Entry 6YWV (electron microscopy, 3.03 A resolution); this record covers chains A and C of the 43 polymer chains in the assembly.

== Chain A ==
Molecule: 23 S rRNA
From: Neurospora crassa OR74A
Sequence (3464 nucleotides; each row starts with the number of its first residue; note: 28 numbers in that range are skipped by the numbering (no residue carries them; nothing is unmodelled there); a row labelled like 1655A-1655Z holds insertion residues (1655A, then the next letters in order)):
     1 AAAUGUAAUG GAUAUAAAGC UUAUGUUUAU AUAUAUAGAC AUAUAUAAGU AUAUAAAGAG
    61 ACUACUACCA AUAGCUACAC UAUGUAUUAA GGAGAGUAUA ACUUAAUUUA UGUUUAUGAU
   121 UUUAUCAUAC CCCUAAAAAU GACACCGAGG AGCAAGGGUC GGGUUAGCAU CCUGGUUCGU
   181 ACACCUUGGU GACCUAGGCU AGUACCAGGU CCCCCUCUAA GGGACUUGUC CCCCUCUAAG
   241 GGACUUGCGU CGGUCCUAUC CUAGGCCGAA UAGGUGAAUA AAUACUUACG GACGGCCUUG
   301 GUCUGUCCUA GAGGUUAUCA ACAUAUGAAC UCUUAGAGAA AUUACUUAAU AAACGAAGUG
   361 AAUUGAAAUA UCUUAUUAAC UUCAGGAAAA GAAAUCAAAC GAGAUUCUAU GAUUAGUGUG
   421 AACGAAAAUA GAGCAGCCUA UUAAAAUAAG UAAAAUGGCU UUAAAGCUGU UUGAAUAUUG
   481 UGGGGAACCU UCCUCAAAGG CUAAAUAUAA UACAUGAGUU ACAGAGAAAA GUACCGUGAG
   541 GGAAAGCUUU GAAAUAGUAG UUUUAUAAGC AGCUCAAGCA AUAAGAAAGC GAGAGCGUAC
   601 CUUUUGCAUA AUGGGUCACC AAGUUAAUUU UAGAUGCGAG CGAAUUUAUU UAUGUUUUUA
   661 CUGAUUAAAC AAUAUAAUGA AUCAUAAUUA UUUUUGUAAC GAGUAUUAGU AUUAAAUCUU
   721 AAUUUAAUAU UAGUAUAAGU UUUCAGUAUG GCGGCUACAU AGCAUAAUCU AUGCAGCCAG
   781 CCAAUAAUUG GAUUUCCAAU CCAAUUUCGG UAAUAAAUAG AUGUGCAUAG UUAAACCGAU
   841 CAUUAAAAUA AUGAAUAGUG UCUAAAGUUA GACCCGAAGC CUGGUGAUCU UACUAUAGUC
   901 AGGACUAUAA AGGUCCGAAC GGGUUAUCGU UGCAAAGAUA UCCGAAGAAC UAUGGUAAGC
   961 GAGUGAAAGA CAACACUGAC UAGGAUAGCU GGUUUUCUGC GAAACCUAUA AUAGUAGGCA
  1021 AUUUAAGUAA CAUCUUAGUA GGUACAGAAC UUAAUCUCAG ACAAGAUGUA GAUUUUCAUA
  1081 CCUAUGUUUA GGUAUGAAAU GCAUUUUUUU UUGUAUACAU CGGGGGAUCG UGAAGAUUUU
  1141 AUCGGUGAGU AUGUAGACUC GGAAUGACAA AGAUGAAUCU UGAAUAAUCA GACAUAGAAU
  1201 GAUAAGGUUG UAUGUCAAAA GGGAAACAGC CCAGAACAAG AGUUAAGGUU CCAAAAUUAU
  1261 UAUUAAGUGA AAUAAAGAAA GUUUUUAUAU AAGUCGACAA GAAGAUGGGC UUGGAAGCAG
  1321 CCAUAAUUUA AAGAUCUCGU AACAGAGCAC UUGUUAAAUC UUAAAAGCAU CGAAAAUUUA
  1381 ACGGAUCUAA AUAAUAUACC GAAACCUUGU CCAUAUGUAA CAUUAGUAAU AAUAUGCUAU
  1441 UAAUGUUAUU UGAUGGGGUA GCAGAACGUU GAGUGAAUCU UAGAUUUUUU UUUUAUAACU
  1501 AAAUAUAGAU GAUAACUCAA GUGAGAAUGG UGACAUGAGU AACAAAAAAG AGUUUAAGGU
  1561 ACCUAAAAGG UAUCUUAGAG UCUCGCCUAA AGCUUAUGGC UACGUCAAGU AACGGCCUCU
  1621 AAGUUUAUAA UCUGAAGAUU AUGACGAUGA GAAAA
1655A-1655Z UAACGCGCAGAAGUGCGCUGCUUUGA
1656A-1656B UA
  1676 CUU
  1687 AUGGUACCAA CAUUUAAAAG UGAAAAUUGU GCAGGAAGGA UCAGUAUCCU UUCAUUCUUA
  1747 UGUGGGGGAG UGGACAAAAC UGAACAGAGU GUAUCUGAAC ACAGAUGAGU CCACACCCCC
  1807 CCCCAUGUAA UGAAUGAAUG ACAAACCGUA CCUAGAAUCU GAAACAAGUA AGCUAGUAGA
  1867 GAAUACGAAG GCGUGAAUGA GAUAACAAUC AUAAAGGAAC UCGGCAAACU AACUACCGUA
  1927 ACUUAGGGAU AAGGAGAGCU CAUUAGUCUC GAUUAAUACG AGUAAAAAGG AAGAAGCAUG
  1987 GAAUAUUGUU GUACGACUGU UUAAUUAAAA CAAAGCACUU UGCAAAAAGA CGAUAAGUCU
  2047 AAGUAUUGAG UGUGAUUUCU GCCCGAUGCC GGCUGGUUAA CGAAUUUUCU AAAUUGAAAA
  2107 AAAAUUUGGU UUCAGAGGAA CCCCCGGUUA AUGGCGGCCU UAGCGUGAGG GUCCUAAGGU
  2167 AGCGAAAUGC CUUGGCCGUU AAAUGCGGUC UUGCAUGAAU GAUGUAACGA UACAACAGCU
  2227 GUCUCUAUGA UUGACUCAGU GAAAUUGGAA UAACUGUGCA GAUACAGUUU ACCUCUAGUU
  2287 AGACGAGAAG ACCCUAUGCA GCUUUACUGU UACUAAUUAU UGAAUACGAU UCUGAAAAUU
  2347 UCCAGUGUAA AAGGUAAUCG AUAAGAUAUA AUUGAAACAC CUUUAUUUUU CUAUCGUAUU
  2407 AUUAAACCUU AAAUUAAGGA ACAAUUGUUA GAAGACAGUU UAUGCGGGGC ACAGGCCCCA
  2467 UAAAGAGUAA AUGGGUGUGU CUAAAAUUUA UAAAUUUAUG UUUGCAAUUU UUUAUAGUGA
  2527 UUAUAUAUCA AAUCAUCUUU AUGCUAUUCA UAGAGUGUAU UUAUUAUAUU CCUUGGGUAC
  2587 AGUAUAAAAA UUAUAUAUGU AUUAAUUUAC AUAUAUUUUU UCUAAGAAAU UAGGUAAGAU
  2647 UUUGUUUAUA GAGAAAUUAG AUGUAAAAAA AAAAUCUUAU GAGGGCGGUA UUUAAUAAUC
  2707 CGCUUCUAAU AUUUUUUUGU AGUUAUUAUU AUAAAUUUAA UAAUAAUCAU GUUUAUUACU
  2767 UAAAAAGCUU AAUGGCUUAA UCUUGCCUUA CUGUUUGAUU AACAACAAAU CUUACAGUCG
  2827 CGUAAGCGGG GCAUAGGAUC ACAAGAUACA AAAAGGAAAG AUCUUGGAUU UUUGGAAAAG
  2887 CUACGCUAGG GAUAACAGGC UAAUUUGCGC AAGAGUGUAC AAAAUGAGUG CGCGGUUUGG
  2947 CACCUCGAUG UCGGCUUGAC UAAUCCUCAU GGAUGCAGAA ACUAUGUAGG GUACGACUGU
  3007 UCGUCGAUUA AAAAGUUACA UGAGCUGGGU UAAAUACGUC GUGAGACAGU AUGGUUUCUA
  3067 UCUUCUAGAG GGAAUUAGAA UAUAAUAAGG AUUAACCUUU GUACGAAAGG AACAUGGGGU
  3127 ACUAUUGUUA UACCUAGUUG UAUAACAGUU UUAUUAACCU CUGGUUUACC UGUUGUUUAU
  3187 GUGCCUUAUA UUAAUUUCAU GUGUGAUGCU CCGCAAGGAU AUUACAGGGA UGUUACCGUC
  3247 ACUUGAGUAA AUACAAUAGC AUAAGCAUGG CAGGAAAGCU AAGUUAGUCA AAAAUAAGUG
  3307 CUGAAAGCAU AUAGGCACGA AAUUUACCUU AAGAUAUUUC UUAAAUAUAC GUAAGAAAAU
  3367 AUUACGUUAA UAGGCUUAGU UUGUAAUAAU CUAGAGAUUU UAAGGAACUA AGUACUAAUU
  3427 UUAUAAAAAA CUGAAUGAUU AAUAUAUCUU ACAUUUUC
Unresolved in the structure: 1-4, 35-40, 121-309, 646-817, 1084-1089, 1126-1138, 1433-1437, 1655A-1655Z, 1656A-1656B, 1687, 1728-1828, 1918-1919, 1943-1980, 2066-2207, 2336-2398, 2449-2459, 2493-2504, 2525-2528, 2557-2579, 2599-2628, 2695-2703, 2738-2743, 3138-3147, 3194-3231, 3391-3407, 3460-3464
Metal / ion sites: Mg2+ site 1 near A105 (its only coordinating residue here); Mg2+ site 2 near A328 (its only coordinating residue here); Mg2+ site 3 near A335 (its only coordinating residue here); Mg2+ site 4: A335, G336; K+ site 1 near A367 (its only coordinating residue here); Mg2+ site 5 near G411 (its only coordinating residue here); K+ site 2 near A415 (its only coordinating residue here); Mg2+ site 6: A453, G466; Mg2+ site 7 near A453 (its only coordinating residue here); K+ site 3 near A465 (its only coordinating residue here); Mg2+ site 8: A486, A2859; Mg2+ site 9 near A497 (its only coordinating residue here); 99 more Mg2+ sites not listed; 19 more K+ sites not listed
Small-molecule neighbours:
  - NAD (nicotinamide-adenine-dinucleotide): A2755, G2757, U2759, U2760
  - spermine (SPM): U1249, U1250, C1251, A1270, A1271, C1382, G1383, G1384, A1385, U1392

== Chain C ==
Name: 60S ribosomal protein L3
From: Neurospora crassa OR74A
Reference sequence: Q1K8T6 (Q1K8T6_NEUCR); numbering as in UniProt (aligned over 1-384)
Sequence (384 residues; each row starts with the number of its first residue):
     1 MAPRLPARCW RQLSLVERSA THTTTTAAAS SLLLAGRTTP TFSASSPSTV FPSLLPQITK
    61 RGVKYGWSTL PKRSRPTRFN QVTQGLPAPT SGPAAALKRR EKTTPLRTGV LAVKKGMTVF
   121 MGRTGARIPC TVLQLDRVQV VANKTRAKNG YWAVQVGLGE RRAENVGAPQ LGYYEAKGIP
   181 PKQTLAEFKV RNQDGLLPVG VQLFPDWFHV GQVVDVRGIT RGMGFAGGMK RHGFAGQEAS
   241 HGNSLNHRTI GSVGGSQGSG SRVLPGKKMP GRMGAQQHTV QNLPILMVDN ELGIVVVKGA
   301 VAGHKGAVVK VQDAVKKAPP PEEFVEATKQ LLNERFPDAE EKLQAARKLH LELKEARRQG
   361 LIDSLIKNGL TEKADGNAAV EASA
Unresolved in the structure: 1-62, 370-384
Metal / ion sites: Mg2+ near Ser261 (its only coordinating residue here)

== Chain A / chain C interface ==
Residue-residue contacts (291; chain A residue first):
  A29(A) - Arg78(C)  hydrogen bond to the phosphate
  U30(A) - Arg78(C)  salt bridge to the phosphate
  U30(A) - Phe79(C)  sugar contact
  U30(A) - Gln81(C)  hydrogen bond to the base
  A31(A) - Gln81(C)  sugar contact
  A31(A) - Thr83(C)  hydrogen bond to the sugar
  A31(A) - Gln84(C)  hydrogen bond to the sugar
  U32(A) - Thr83(C)  sugar contact
  A43(A) - Gln81(C)  base contact
  A43(A) - Thr83(C)  sugar contact
  U44(A) - Gln81(C)  hydrogen bond to the base
  U44(A) - Ala94(C)  phosphate contact
  U44(A) - Arg146(C)  salt bridge to the phosphate
  A45(A) - Pro93(C)  phosphate contact
  A45(A) - Ala94(C)  hydrogen bond to the phosphate
  A45(A) - Arg146(C)  salt bridge to the phosphate
  A45(A) - Ala147(C)  base contact
  A45(A) - Gly150(C)  sugar contact
  U46(A) - Thr77(C)  phosphate contact
  U46(A) - Lys148(C)  base contact
  A47(A) - Arg75(C)  salt bridge to the phosphate
  A47(A) - Arg78(C)  sugar contact
  A48(A) - Arg78(C)  hydrogen bond to the phosphate
  G49(A) - Arg78(C)  salt bridge to the phosphate
  A610(A) - Gln257(C)  hydrogen bond to the base
  U927(A) - Gly242(C)  phosphate contact
  C928(A) - Asn243(C)  phosphate contact
  C928(A) - Ser244(C)  phosphate contact
  C928(A) - Leu245(C)  phosphate contact
  G929(A) - Leu245(C)  phosphate contact
  U1377(A) - Gln257(C)  base contact
  U1377(A) - Gly258(C)  base contact
  U1377(A) - Ser259(C)  base contact
  U1377(A) - Gly260(C)  hydrogen bond to the base
  U1377(A) - Arg262(C)  hydrogen bond to the base
  A1890(A) - Phe225(C)  hydrogen bond to the sugar
  A1891(A) - Phe225(C)  sugar contact
  A1891(A) - Ala226(C)  sugar contact
  A1891(A) - Gly227(C)  sugar contact
  A1891(A) - Pro270(C)  sugar contact
  C1892(A) - Arg248(C)  salt bridge to the phosphate
  C1892(A) - Thr249(C)  phosphate contact
  A1893(A) - Leu245(C)  sugar contact
  A1893(A) - His247(C)  hydrogen bond to the phosphate
  A1893(A) - Arg248(C)  hydrogen bond to the phosphate
  A1894(A) - Leu245(C)  sugar contact
  A1894(A) - His247(C)  salt bridge to the phosphate
  C1906(A) - His241(C)  hydrogen bond to the base
  U1907(A) - His241(C)  hydrogen bond to the sugar
  G1909(A) - His241(C)  hydrogen bond to the base
  C1911(A) - Ser240(C)  hydrogen bond to the base
  C1911(A) - His241(C)  stacking on the base
  U2228(A) - Ala239(C)  phosphate contact
  U2228(A) - Ser240(C)  sugar contact
  U2228(A) - His241(C)  sugar contact
  C2229(A) - Glu238(C)  phosphate contact
  C2229(A) - Ala239(C)  hydrogen bond to the phosphate
  U2232(A) - Ala235(C)  phosphate contact
  A2233(A) - Arg248(C)  salt bridge to the phosphate
  A2259(A) - Arg262(C)  hydrogen bond to the phosphate
  C2260(A) - Gly260(C)  phosphate contact
  C2260(A) - Arg262(C)  salt bridge to the phosphate
  G2267(A) - Gln257(C)  hydrogen bond to the sugar
  G2267(A) - Gly258(C)  base contact
  A2268(A) - Gln257(C)  sugar contact
  U2276(A) - Val63(C)  hydrogen bond to the phosphate
  A2277(A) - Val63(C)  phosphate contact
  A2277(A) - Lys64(C)  salt bridge to the phosphate
  C2278(A) - Lys64(C)  salt bridge to the phosphate
  G2284(A) - Phe225(C)  sugar contact
  G2284(A) - Met269(C)  hydrogen bond to the base
  U2285(A) - Ile250(C)  sugar contact
  U2285(A) - Val253(C)  sugar contact
  U2285(A) - Met269(C)  sugar contact
  U2286(A) - Gly251(C)  sugar contact
  U2286(A) - Val253(C)  sugar contact
  A2287(A) - Ser252(C)  phosphate contact
  A2287(A) - Val253(C)  hydrogen bond to the phosphate
  A2287(A) - Gly254(C)  sugar contact
  A2287(A) - Gly255(C)  sugar contact
  A2287(A) - Ser256(C)  phosphate contact
  A2287(A) - Ser261(C)  sugar contact
  A2287(A) - Arg262(C)  base contact
  A2287(A) - Val263(C)  base contact
  G2288(A) - Ser261(C)  sugar contact
  U2962(A) - Gly236(C)  sugar contact
  U2962(A) - Gln237(C)  sugar contact
  U2962(A) - Ile250(C)  hydrogen bond to the sugar
  U2962(A) - Gly251(C)  sugar contact
  U2962(A) - Ser252(C)  hydrogen bond to the base
  U2963(A) - Phe234(C)  phosphate contact
  U2963(A) - Ala235(C)  hydrogen bond to the phosphate
  U2963(A) - Ile250(C)  sugar contact
  U2963(A) - Ser252(C)  hydrogen bond to the sugar
  U2963(A) - Lys267(C)  sugar contact
  G2964(A) - Phe234(C)  phosphate contact
  G2964(A) - Ser259(C)  hydrogen bond to the base
  A2965(A) - Leu264(C)  sugar contact
  U3023(A) - Gly258(C)  hydrogen bond to the sugar
  U3023(A) - Ser259(C)  hydrogen bond to the sugar
  A3024(A) - Ser256(C)  hydrogen bond to the phosphate
  A3024(A) - Gln257(C)  phosphate contact
  A3024(A) - Gly258(C)  hydrogen bond to the phosphate
  A3026(A) - Gly255(C)  sugar contact
  A3026(A) - Ser256(C)  hydrogen bond to the sugar
  U3027(A) - Ser252(C)  hydrogen bond to the sugar
  U3027(A) - Gly254(C)  sugar contact
  U3027(A) - Gly255(C)  sugar contact
  G3030(A) - Gln237(C)  base contact
  G3030(A) - Asn246(C)  hydrogen bond to the sugar
  G3030(A) - Gly251(C)  base contact
  G3030(A) - Ser252(C)  base contact
  C3031(A) - Gln237(C)  sugar contact
  C3031(A) - Asn243(C)  hydrogen bond to the sugar
  C3031(A) - Ser244(C)  hydrogen bond to the phosphate
  C3031(A) - Asn246(C)  sugar contact
  U3032(A) - Gly242(C)  sugar contact
  U3032(A) - Ser244(C)  hydrogen bond to the phosphate
  U3070(A) - Arg262(C)  sugar contact
  U3070(A) - Val263(C)  hydrogen bond to the sugar
  C3071(A) - Val263(C)  sugar contact
  C3071(A) - Pro265(C)  phosphate contact
  C3071(A) - Gly266(C)  phosphate contact
  C3071(A) - Lys267(C)  sugar contact
  C3071(A) - Met269(C)  hydrogen bond to the sugar
  U3072(A) - Arg231(C)  hydrogen bond to the sugar
  U3072(A) - Gly266(C)  hydrogen bond to the phosphate
  U3072(A) - Lys267(C)  sugar contact
  U3072(A) - Met269(C)  hydrogen bond to the sugar
  U3072(A) - Pro270(C)  hydrogen bond to the sugar
  A3073(A) - Arg231(C)  salt bridge to the phosphate
  A3073(A) - Arg272(C)  hydrogen bond to the sugar
  G3074(A) - Arg272(C)  sugar contact
  A3080(A) - Arg73(C)  base contact
  U3081(A) - Arg73(C)  salt bridge to the phosphate
  U3082(A) - Arg73(C)  hydrogen bond to the base
  A3086(A) - Pro169(C)  base contact
  A3086(A) - Gln170(C)  hydrogen bond to the base
  U3087(A) - Gln170(C)  hydrogen bond to the sugar
  U3087(A) - Leu185(C)  sugar contact
  A3088(A) - Lys144(C)  base contact
  A3088(A) - Gln155(C)  hydrogen bond to the sugar
  A3088(A) - Leu185(C)  sugar contact
  A3088(A) - Ala186(C)  phosphate contact
  A3088(A) - Glu187(C)  hydrogen bond to the sugar
  U3089(A) - Tyr151(C)  hydrogen bond to the sugar
  U3089(A) - Ala186(C)  phosphate contact
  U3089(A) - Glu187(C)  hydrogen bond to the phosphate
  U3089(A) - Lys310(C)  salt bridge to the phosphate
  A3090(A) - Tyr151(C)  sugar contact
  A3090(A) - Lys189(C)  salt bridge to the phosphate
  A3091(A) - Gly92(C)  hydrogen bond to the phosphate
  A3091(A) - Pro93(C)  sugar contact
  A3091(A) - Ala96(C)  sugar contact
  U3092(A) - Ser91(C)  phosphate contact
  U3092(A) - Gly92(C)  hydrogen bond to the phosphate
  U3092(A) - Ala96(C)  phosphate contact
  U3092(A) - Arg99(C)  salt bridge to the phosphate
  A3093(A) - Tyr65(C)  sugar contact
  A3093(A) - Gly66(C)  sugar contact
  G3124(A) - Asn282(C)  base contact
  G3124(A) - Lys317(C)  hydrogen bond to the base
  U3126(A) - Arg123(C)  phosphate contact
  U3126(A) - Thr124(C)  hydrogen bond to the sugar
  U3126(A) - Gly125(C)  base contact
  U3126(A) - Ala126(C)  base contact
  A3127(A) - Phe120(C)  sugar contact
  A3127(A) - Gly122(C)  phosphate contact
  A3127(A) - Arg123(C)  phosphate contact
  A3127(A) - Thr124(C)  hydrogen bond to the phosphate
  A3127(A) - Gly125(C)  hydrogen bond to the phosphate
  A3127(A) - Ala126(C)  hydrogen bond to the phosphate
  A3127(A) - Ile128(C)  base contact
  A3127(A) - Gly211(C)  base contact
  A3127(A) - Pro284(C)  base contact
  A3127(A) - Ile285(C)  base contact
  A3127(A) - Leu286(C)  base contact
  C3128(A) - Val210(C)  hydrogen bond to the sugar
  C3128(A) - Gly211(C)  base contact
  C3152(A) - Thr124(C)  phosphate contact
  A3153(A) - Thr124(C)  phosphate contact
  A3162(A) - His278(C)  hydrogen bond to the sugar
  A3163(A) - Thr220(C)  phosphate contact
  A3163(A) - Met273(C)  phosphate contact
  A3163(A) - His278(C)  sugar contact
  A3163(A) - Ala302(C)  sugar contact
  C3164(A) - Lys114(C)  hydrogen bond to the phosphate
  C3164(A) - Met117(C)  sugar contact
  C3164(A) - Thr220(C)  phosphate contact
  C3164(A) - Arg221(C)  salt bridge to the phosphate
  C3164(A) - Ala300(C)  sugar contact
  C3164(A) - Val301(C)  sugar contact
  C3164(A) - Ala302(C)  sugar contact
  C3164(A) - Gly303(C)  hydrogen bond to the phosphate
  C3165(A) - Lys114(C)  salt bridge to the phosphate
  C3165(A) - Arg221(C)  salt bridge to the phosphate
  C3165(A) - Gly303(C)  phosphate contact
  U3166(A) - Met117(C)  sugar contact
  U3166(A) - Thr118(C)  hydrogen bond to the sugar
  U3166(A) - Val119(C)  sugar contact
  U3166(A) - Arg127(C)  hydrogen bond to the base
  U3166(A) - Pro129(C)  base contact
  C3167(A) - Arg127(C)  hydrogen bond to the sugar
  G3284(A) - Lys305(C)  salt bridge to the phosphate
  C3285(A) - Arg221(C)  salt bridge to the phosphate
  C3285(A) - Lys230(C)  phosphate contact
  C3285(A) - His304(C)  phosphate contact
  U3286(A) - Arg221(C)  salt bridge to the phosphate
  U3286(A) - Met223(C)  phosphate contact
  U3286(A) - Lys230(C)  salt bridge to the phosphate
  U3290(A) - Pro129(C)  sugar contact
  U3291(A) - Lys298(C)  phosphate contact
  U3291(A) - Gly299(C)  sugar contact
  A3292(A) - Gln281(C)  hydrogen bond to the sugar
  A3292(A) - Asn282(C)  phosphate contact
  A3292(A) - Leu283(C)  sugar contact
  A3292(A) - Lys298(C)  salt bridge to the phosphate
  G3293(A) - Gln281(C)  sugar contact
  G3293(A) - Asn282(C)  hydrogen bond to the phosphate
  G3293(A) - Lys316(C)  hydrogen bond to the phosphate
  U3294(A) - Lys316(C)  salt bridge to the phosphate
  A3296(A) - Thr103(C)  base contact
  A3296(A) - Lys316(C)  sugar contact
  A3296(A) - Lys317(C)  salt bridge to the phosphate
  U3331(A) - Arg99(C)  phosphate contact
  A3332(A) - Arg99(C)  salt bridge to the phosphate
  A3332(A) - Arg100(C)  salt bridge to the phosphate
  A3332(A) - Thr103(C)  sugar contact
  C3333(A) - Arg100(C)  salt bridge to the phosphate
  C3333(A) - Thr103(C)  hydrogen bond to the phosphate
  C3333(A) - Gln281(C)  hydrogen bond to the sugar
  C3333(A) - Lys316(C)  hydrogen bond to the sugar
  C3334(A) - Arg217(C)  salt bridge to the phosphate
  C3334(A) - Thr279(C)  hydrogen bond to the phosphate
  C3334(A) - Gln281(C)  sugar contact
  U3335(A) - Gln277(C)  phosphate contact
  U3335(A) - Thr279(C)  hydrogen bond to the phosphate
  U3336(A) - Gln276(C)  sugar contact
  U3336(A) - Gln277(C)  hydrogen bond to the phosphate
  A3338(A) - Tyr65(C)  sugar contact
  A3340(A) - Arg75(C)  hydrogen bond to the phosphate
  U3341(A) - Arg75(C)  salt bridge to the phosphate
  U3341(A) - Lys148(C)  sugar contact
  A3342(A) - Lys148(C)  sugar contact
  A3342(A) - Asn149(C)  hydrogen bond to the sugar
  U3343(A) - Lys148(C)  phosphate contact
  U3343(A) - Tyr173(C)  base contact
  U3344(A) - Ala176(C)  phosphate contact
  U3344(A) - Lys177(C)  salt bridge to the phosphate
  U3344(A) - Arg347(C)  hydrogen bond to the sugar
  U3344(A) - Lys348(C)  base contact
  U3344(A) - Leu351(C)  base contact
  U3345(A) - Ala168(C)  sugar contact
  U3345(A) - Pro169(C)  hydrogen bond to the sugar
  U3345(A) - Gly172(C)  sugar contact
  U3345(A) - Tyr173(C)  hydrogen bond to the sugar
  U3345(A) - His350(C)  salt bridge to the phosphate
  U3345(A) - Lys354(C)  salt bridge to the phosphate
  C3346(A) - Ala168(C)  sugar contact
  C3346(A) - Pro169(C)  sugar contact
  C3346(A) - His350(C)  salt bridge to the phosphate
  C3346(A) - Lys354(C)  salt bridge to the phosphate
  C3346(A) - Arg357(C)  salt bridge to the phosphate
  U3347(A) - Arg357(C)  phosphate contact
  A3351(A) - Ala168(C)  phosphate contact
  A3351(A) - Pro169(C)  sugar contact
  U3352(A) - Gly167(C)  phosphate contact
  U3352(A) - Ala168(C)  hydrogen bond to the phosphate
  U3352(A) - Pro169(C)  phosphate contact
  G3361(A) - His304(C)  phosphate contact
  G3361(A) - Gly306(C)  base contact
  G3361(A) - Ala307(C)  base contact
  A3362(A) - Arg221(C)  phosphate contact
  A3362(A) - Gly222(C)  hydrogen bond to the phosphate
  A3362(A) - His304(C)  salt bridge to the phosphate
  A3363(A) - Gly222(C)  phosphate contact
  A3363(A) - Met223(C)  hydrogen bond to the phosphate
  A3363(A) - Gly224(C)  hydrogen bond to the phosphate
  A3363(A) - Arg272(C)  phosphate contact
  A3363(A) - Met273(C)  phosphate contact
  A3364(A) - Gly224(C)  phosphate contact
  A3364(A) - Phe225(C)  hydrogen bond to the phosphate
  U3366(A) - Arg272(C)  hydrogen bond to the base
  A3370(A) - Arg161(C)  sugar contact
  C3371(A) - Arg161(C)  salt bridge to the phosphate
  C3371(A) - Asn165(C)  hydrogen bond to the phosphate
  G3372(A) - Arg162(C)  salt bridge to the phosphate
  G3372(A) - Asn165(C)  hydrogen bond to the phosphate
  U3373(A) - Arg162(C)  salt bridge to the phosphate
  U3374(A) - Arg162(C)  hydrogen bond to the sugar
  A3375(A) - Arg162(C)  sugar contact
Also at the interface, not in a pair above, chain A (126 interface residues in all): A1912, U2234, U2269, C2961, G3033, A3085, A3297, A3298, A3367
Also at the interface, not in a pair above, chain C (145 interface residues in all): Lys102, Glu164, Gln183, Met229, Lys268, Gly271, Ala275, Val280, Val315

== In short ==
Chain A and chain C form an interface of 126 and 145 residues respectively, with 89 hydrogen bonds, 41 salt
bridges and 1 aromatic stacking contact. Polar pairs include U30(A)-Gln81(C), U44(A)-Gln81(C) and
A610(A)-Gln257(C). Ligands of chain A: NAD and spermine.
Chain A is 23 S rRNA and chain C is 60S ribosomal protein L3, both from Neurospora crassa OR74A; the
structure, The structure of the Atp25 bound assembly intermediate of the mitoribosome from Neurospora crassa,
was determined by electron microscopy (same publication as 6YW5, 6YWE, 6YWS, 6YWX and 6YWY).
